Entry 6TB4 (electron microscopy, 3.80 A resolution); this record covers chains H and I of the 13 polymer chains in the assembly.

# Chain H
Protein: Subunit (60 kDa) of TFIID and SAGA complexes
Source organism: Komagataella phaffii (strain GS115 / ATCC 20864)
Reference sequence: C4QW33 (C4QW33_KOMPG); numbering as in UniProt (aligned over 1-485)
Chain sequence (485 residues; numbered 1 to 485; the number before each row is that of its first residue):
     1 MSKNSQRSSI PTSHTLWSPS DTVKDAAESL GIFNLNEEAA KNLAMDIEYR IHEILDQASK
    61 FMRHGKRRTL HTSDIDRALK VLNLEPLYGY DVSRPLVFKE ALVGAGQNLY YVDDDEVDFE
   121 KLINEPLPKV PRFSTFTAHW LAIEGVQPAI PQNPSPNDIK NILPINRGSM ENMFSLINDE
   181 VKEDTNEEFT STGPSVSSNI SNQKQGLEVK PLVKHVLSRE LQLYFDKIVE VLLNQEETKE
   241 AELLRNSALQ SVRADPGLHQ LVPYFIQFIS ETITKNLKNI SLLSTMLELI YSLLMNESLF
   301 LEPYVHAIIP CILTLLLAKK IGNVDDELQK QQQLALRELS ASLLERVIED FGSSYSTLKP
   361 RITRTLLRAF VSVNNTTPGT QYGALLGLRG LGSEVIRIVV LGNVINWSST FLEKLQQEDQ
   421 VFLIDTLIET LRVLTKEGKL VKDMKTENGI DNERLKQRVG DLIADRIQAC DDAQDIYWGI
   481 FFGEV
Disordered / not traced: 1-12, 105-110, 172-199, 435-449, 483-485

# Chain I
Protein: Subunit (17 kDa) of TFIID and SAGA complexes, involved in RNA polymerase II transcription initiation
Source organism: Komagataella phaffii (strain GS115 / ATCC 20864)
Reference sequence: C4QZS5 (C4QZS5_KOMPG); residue numbers follow UniProt; this construct covers 1-153
Chain sequence (153 residues; each row starts with the number of its first residue):
     1 MTNEQAAIPR DVRLLHLIFA TQNIYSYQDH VPLQLMDFAY RYTTGTLQDA TIYSDHAHAS
    61 GSHISNAGNA GTNAQLTTED IRLAIAARTN YQFKPVPPKE LLLELAAERN KKPLPAVIPT
   121 WGIRLPPEKY CLTGKDWVLE DEEEAVSYKK RKT
Disordered / not traced: 1-11, 60-64, 140-153

# How chain H and chain I interact
Contacting residue pairs (64):
  L16(H) with L14(I), hydrophobic; I18(I), hydrophobic
  W17(H) with L14(I); L15(I), hydrophobic; M36(I), hydrophobic
  A26(H) with Y40(I), hydrophobic
  S29(H) with Y40(I), hydrogen bond
  L30(H) with L47(I), hydrophobic
  I32(H) with L76(I), hydrophobic
  N34(H) with A74(I), hydrogen bond (side chain-backbone); Q75(I); L76(I)
  N36(H) with Q75(I), hydrogen bond; L76(I)
  A39(H) with L76(I); I81(I), hydrophobic
  N42(H) with T78(I)
  L43(H) with T43(I); I81(I), hydrophobic
  D46(H) with Y42(I), hydrogen bond; I85(I)
  I47(H) with Y42(I), hydrophobic
  E48(H) with I18(I)
  R50(H) with Y42(I), hydrogen bond; I85(I); F93(I)
  H52(H) with T21(I)
  E53(H) with F93(I)
  I54(H) with L35(I), hydrophobic
  L55(H) with Q22(I); I24(I), hydrophobic
  R68(H) with S26(I)
  T69(H) with S26(I), hydrogen bond (side chain-backbone); Y27(I)
  L70(H) with I24(I); S26(I); Y27(I), hydrophobic; Q28(I)
  H71(H) with Q28(I)
  T72(H) with Q28(I); H30(I); Q34(I)
  I75(H) with Q34(I)
  L82(H) with Q92(I); F93(I), hydrogen bond (backbone-backbone); K94(I)
  N83(H) with Y91(I); Q92(I)
  L84(H) with F38(I), hydrophobic; Q92(I); F93(I), hydrophobic
  E85(H) with R41(I); Q92(I), hydrogen bond
  P86(H) with R41(I), hydrogen bond (backbone-side chain)
  L87(H) with Q34(I); R41(I)
  Y90(H) with L33(I), hydrophobic; Q34(I); D37(I), hydrogen bond
  D91(H) with H30(I), hydrogen bond (backbone-side chain)
  V92(H) with Q28(I); H30(I)
  L96(H) with D29(I)
  F98(H) with R13(I)
Interface residues without a listed pair, chain H (43 interface residues in all): D25, A27, F33, L35, I51, L79, S93
Interface residues without a listed pair, chain I (39 interface residues in all): T44, T46, Q48, T51, T77, R88

# Overview
43 residues of chain H face 39 of chain I across their interface, with 11 hydrogen bonds. Polar pairs include
S29(H)-Y40(I), N34(H)-A74(I) and N36(H)-Q75(I).
Chain H is Subunit (60 kDa) of TFIID and SAGA complexes and chain I is Subunit (17 kDa) of TFIID and SAGA
complexes, involved in RNA polymerase II transcription initiation, both from Komagataella phaffii (strain
GS115 / ATCC 20864); the structure, Structure of SAGA bound to TBP, was determined by electron microscopy.
